5CM5 - chains A and B of the 3 polymer chains in the assembly; structure by X-ray diffraction, 2.09 A resolution.

== Chain A (and B) ==
Molecule: Hydroxyethylthiazole kinase
From: Staphylococcus aureus subsp. aureus MRSA252
Notes: EC 2.7.1.50; chain B of this document is another copy of the same molecule, construct and numbering; everything in this record applies to it too
Reference sequence: Q6GEY3 (THIM_STAAR); residues 1-263 here = UniProt positions 1-263
Sequence (277 residues; each row starts with the number of its first residue):
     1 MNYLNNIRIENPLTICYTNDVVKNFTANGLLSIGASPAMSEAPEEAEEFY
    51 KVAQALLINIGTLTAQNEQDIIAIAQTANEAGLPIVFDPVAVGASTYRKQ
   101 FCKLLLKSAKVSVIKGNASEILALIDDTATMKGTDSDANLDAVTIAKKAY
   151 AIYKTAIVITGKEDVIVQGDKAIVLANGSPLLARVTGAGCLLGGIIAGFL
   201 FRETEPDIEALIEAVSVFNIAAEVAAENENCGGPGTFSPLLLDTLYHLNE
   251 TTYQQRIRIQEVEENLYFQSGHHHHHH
Unresolved in the structure: 263-277 (chain B: 127-139, 268-277)
Differences from the reference sequence: expression tag (264-277)
What the authors report for this chain:
  - self-association interface (contacts with another copy of this molecule); pairs are residue here / residue on that copy: E45-R98 (hydrogen bond), S95, P234, T236
  - conformationally variable residues (order/disorder transition): D126 to L140
  - catalytic residues: K115, N117, T160, C190 (proposed by the authors, not directly observed)

== Chain A / chain B interface ==
Contacting residue pairs - 41 pairs, chain A then chain B:
  D20(A) - K23(B)  salt bridge
  V21(A) - N24(B)  hydrogen bond (backbone-side chain)
  V21(A) - A27(B)  hydrophobic
  V21(A) - M39(B)  hydrophobic
  T62(A) - M39(B)
  L63(A) - A42(B)
  T64(A) - E41(B)
  T64(A) - A42(B)
  A65(A) - E44(B)
  A94(A) - E48(B)
  A94(A) - F49(B)  hydrophobic
  S95(A) - E45(B)  hydrogen bond
  S95(A) - E48(B)
  T96(A) - E48(B)  hydrogen bond (backbone-side chain)
  Y97(A) - A42(B)  hydrophobic
  Y97(A) - E44(B)
  Y97(A) - E45(B)
  R98(A) - E45(B)  salt bridge
  K132(A) - L13(B)
  K132(A) - V52(B)
  T134(A) - S36(B)
  R184(A) - L31(B)  hydrogen bond (side chain-backbone)
  R184(A) - S32(B)
  R184(A) - Y246(B)
  V185(A) - N28(B)
  V185(A) - L31(B)
  T186(A) - N24(B)
  T186(A) - A27(B)
  T186(A) - N28(B)  hydrogen bond (backbone-side chain)
  T186(A) - L31(B)
  G232(A) - D243(B)
  G232(A) - H247(B)  hydrogen bond (backbone-side chain)
  G233(A) - D243(B)
  P234(A) - D243(B)
  P234(A) - Y246(B)
  G235(A) - P239(B)
  G235(A) - L242(B)
  G235(A) - D243(B)  hydrogen bond (backbone-side chain)
  T236(A) - P239(B)
  T236(A) - L240(B)
  T236(A) - D243(B)  hydrogen bond
Also at the interface, not in a pair above, chain A (25 interface residues in all): G61, Q66, L181, A183
Also at the interface, not in a pair above, chain B (25 interface residues in all): D20, G34, D70

== Summary ==
The chain A/chain B interface involves 25 residues from each chain, with 8 hydrogen bonds and 2 salt bridges.
Polar contacts include D20(A)-K23(B), R98(A)-E45(B) and V21(A)-N24(B). From the paper: catalytic residues
K115(A), N117(A) and T160(A) among others; conformational variability at D126(A).
Both chains are Hydroxyethylthiazole kinase (Staphylococcus aureus subsp. aureus MRSA252). Entry 5CM5
(Structure of Hydroxyethylthiazole Kinase ThiM from Staphylococcus aureus) was determined by X-ray diffraction
(same publication as 5CGA, 5CGE and 5COJ).
